2XPG - chains A and B of the 3 polymer chains in the assembly; structure by X-ray diffraction, 2.60 A resolution.

== Chain A ==
Name: HLA class I histocompatibility antigen, a-3 alpha chain
Organism: Homo sapiens
Notes: fragment: heavy chain, residues 25-298
UniProtKB: P04439 (1A03_HUMAN); residues 1-274 here correspond to UniProt positions 25-298 (UniProt number = residue number + 24)
Sequence (274 residues; row label = number of the first residue in the row):
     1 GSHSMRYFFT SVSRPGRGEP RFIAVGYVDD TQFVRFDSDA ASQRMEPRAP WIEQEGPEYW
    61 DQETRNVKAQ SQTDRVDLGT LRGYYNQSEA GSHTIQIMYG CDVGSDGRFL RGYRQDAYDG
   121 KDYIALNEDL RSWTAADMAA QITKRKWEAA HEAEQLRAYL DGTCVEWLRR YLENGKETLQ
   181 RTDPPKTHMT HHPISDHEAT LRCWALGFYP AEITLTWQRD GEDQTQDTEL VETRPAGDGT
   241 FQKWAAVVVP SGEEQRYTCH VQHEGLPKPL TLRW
Disulfides: Cys101-Cys164, Cys203-Cys259
UniProt features mapped onto this chain:
  - binding site (a peptide antigen): Tyr7, Thr73, Tyr84, Asp116, Thr143, Lys146, Tyr159, Tyr171
  - modified residue: Tyr59 (Sulfotyrosine)
  - glycosylation: Asn86 (N-linked (GlcNAc...) asparagine)
Reported in the primary citation:
  - specificity-determining residues: Tyr7, Phe9, Met45, Glu63, Asn66, Val67, Gln70, Ile97, Tyr99, Glu152

== Chain B ==
Name: Beta-2-microglobulin
Organism: Homo sapiens
Notes: fragment: beta2-microglobulin form pi 5.3, residues 22-118
UniProtKB: P61769 (B2MG_HUMAN); residues 2-98 here correspond to UniProt positions 22-118 (UniProt number = residue number + 20)
Sequence (98 residues; row label = number of the first residue in the row):
     1 AQRTPKIQVY SRHPAENGKS NFLNCYVSGF HPSDIEVDLL KNGERIEKVE HSDLSFSKDW
    61 SFYLLYYTEF TPTEKDEYAC RVNHVTLSQP KIVKWDRD
Disulfides: Cys25-Cys80
Construct notes: expression tag (1)
UniProt features mapped onto this chain:
  - modified residue: Gln2 (Pyrrolidone carboxylic acid)
  - glycosylation (N-linked (Glc) (glycation) lysine): Lys19, Lys41, Lys48, Lys58, Lys91, Lys94

== How chain A and chain B interact ==
Pairs across the interface (48):
  Phe8(A) with Ser55(B); Phe56(B), hydrophobic
  Phe9(A) with Phe56(B)
  Thr10(A) with Leu54(B); Phe56(B); Phe62(B)
  Val12(A) with Ser33(B)
  Ile23(A) with Leu54(B), hydrophobic
  Val25(A) with Asp53(B); Leu54(B); Ser55(B)
  Tyr27(A) with Ser55(B); Tyr63(B), hydrogen bond
  Gln32(A) with Asp53(B), hydrogen bond
  Arg35(A) with Asp53(B), salt bridge
  Arg48(A) with Asp53(B), salt bridge
  Gln96(A) with His31(B), hydrogen bond; Phe56(B); Trp60(B), hydrogen bond (side chain-backbone); Phe62(B)
  Ile97(A) with Phe56(B)
  Gln115(A) with Trp60(B)
  Asp116(A) with Trp60(B)
  Ala117(A) with Trp60(B), hydrophobic
  Asp119(A) with Ala1(B); His31(B)
  Gly120(A) with Arg3(B), hydrogen bond (backbone-side chain); His31(B); Trp60(B)
  Lys121(A) with Ala1(B)
  Asp122(A) with Trp60(B), hydrogen bond
  Trp204(A) with Asp98(B)
  Val231(A) with Gln8(B)
  Glu232(A) with Gln8(B); Ser28(B)
  Thr233(A) with Tyr26(B)
  Arg234(A) with Gln8(B); Tyr10(B); Tyr26(B)
  Pro235(A) with Tyr10(B), hydrogen bond (backbone-side chain); Tyr26(B)
  Ala236(A) with Arg12(B), hydrogen bond (backbone-side chain); Asn24(B), hydrogen bond (backbone-side chain)
  Gly237(A) with Arg12(B)
  Asp238(A) with Arg12(B)
  Gln242(A) with Tyr10(B); Ser11(B); Arg12(B), hydrogen bond (side chain-backbone)
Interface residues without a listed pair, chain A (33 interface residues in all): Thr94, Met98, His192, Trp244
Interface residues without a listed pair, chain B (22 interface residues in all): His13, Asp59, Leu65

== Overview ==
Chain A and chain B form an interface of 33 and 22 residues respectively; the contacts include 10 hydrogen
bonds and 2 salt bridges. Polar pairs include Arg35(A)-Asp53(B), Arg48(A)-Asp53(B) and Tyr27(A)-Tyr63(B).
Curated annotation (UniProt) lists 8 peptide antigen-binding residues on chain A. From the paper: specificity
determinants Tyr7(A), Phe9(A) and Met45(A) among others.
Chain A is HLA class I histocompatibility antigen, a-3 alpha chain and chain B is Beta-2-microglobulin, both
from Homo sapiens; the structure, Crystal structure of a MHC class I-peptide complex, was determined by X-ray
diffraction.
